Entry 1SWS (X-ray diffraction, 2.00 A resolution); this record covers chains A and C of the 4 polymer chains in the assembly.

# Chain A (and C)
Protein: Protein (STREPTAVIDIN)
From: Streptomyces avidinii
Notes: chain C of this document is another copy of the same molecule, construct and numbering; everything in this record applies to it too
UniProt: P22629; residues 13-139 here correspond to UniProt positions 37-163 (UniProt number = residue number + 24)
Sequence (127 residues; numbered 13 to 139; the number before each row is that of its first residue):
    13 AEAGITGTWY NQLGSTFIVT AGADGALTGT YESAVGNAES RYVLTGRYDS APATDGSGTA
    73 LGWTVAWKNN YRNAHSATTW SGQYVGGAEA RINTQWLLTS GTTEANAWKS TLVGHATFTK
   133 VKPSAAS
Disordered / not traced: 13-15, 45-47, 133-139 (chain C: 13-15, 47-50, 133-139)
Sequence notes: engineered mutation A128 (Asp152 in P22629)
Swiss-Prot annotation at these positions:
  - motif: R59 to D61 (Cell attachment site)
  - binding site (biotin): Y43, Y54, W92, W108, W120

# Interface between chain A and chain C
Residue-residue contacts (7; chain A residue first):
  Q107(A) - Q107(C)
  Q107(A) - V125(C)
  Q107(A) - G126(C)
  Q107(A) - H127(C)
  V125(A) - Q107(C)
  G126(A) - Q107(C)
  H127(A) - H127(C)

# Overview
The chain A/chain C interface involves 4 residues from each chain. UniProt lists 5 biotin-binding residues on
chain A.
Chain A and chain C are both Protein (STREPTAVIDIN) (Streptomyces avidinii); the structure, Core-streptavidin
mutant D128A at ph 4.5, was determined by X-ray diffraction (same publication as 1SWT).
